5C0X - chains E and H of the 12 polymer chains in the assembly; structure by X-ray diffraction, 3.81 A resolution.

== Chain E ==
Molecule: Exosome complex component RRP42
Source organism: Saccharomyces cerevisiae S288c
Notes: fragment: Exosome complex component RRP42
UniProtKB: Q12277 (RRP42_YEAST); residue numbers follow UniProt; this construct covers 1-265
Chain sequence (267 residues; each row starts with the number of its first residue; numbers below 1 keep their minus sign (Gly-1 is residue -1)):
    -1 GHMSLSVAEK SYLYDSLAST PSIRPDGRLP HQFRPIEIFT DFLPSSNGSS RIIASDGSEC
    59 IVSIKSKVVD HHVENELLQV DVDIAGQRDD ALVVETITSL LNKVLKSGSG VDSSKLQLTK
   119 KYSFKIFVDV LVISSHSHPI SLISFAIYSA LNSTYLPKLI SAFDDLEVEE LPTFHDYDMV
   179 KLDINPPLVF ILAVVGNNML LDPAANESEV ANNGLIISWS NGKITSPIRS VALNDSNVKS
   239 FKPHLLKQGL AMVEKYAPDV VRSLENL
Sequence notes: expression tag (-1 to 0); engineered mutation Ile138 (Val in Q12277)

== Chain H ==
Molecule: Exosome complex component RRP4
Source organism: Saccharomyces cerevisiae S288c
Notes: fragment: Exosome complex component RRP4
UniProtKB: P38792 (RRP4_YEAST); numbering as in UniProt (aligned over 1-359)
Chain sequence (361 residues; numbered -1 to 359; the number before each row is that of its first residue; numbers below 1 keep their minus sign (Arg-1 is residue -1)):
    -1 RSMSEVITIT KRNGAFQNSS NLSYNNTGIS DDENDEEDIY MHDVNSASKS ESDSQIVTPG
    59 ELVTDDPIWM RGHGTYFLDN MTYSSVAGTV SRVNRLLSVI PLKGRYAPET GDHVVGRIAE
   119 VGNKRWKVDI GGKQHAVLML GSVNLPGGIL RRKSESDELQ MRSFLKEGDL LNAEVQSLFQ
   179 DGSASLHTRS LKYGKLRNGM FCQVPSSLIV RAKNHTHNLP GNITVVLGVN GYIWLRKTSQ
   239 MDLARDTPSA NNSSSIKSTG PTGAVSLNPS ITRLEEESSW QIYSDENDPS ISNNIRQAIC
   299 RYANVIKALA FCEIGITQQR IVSAYEASMV YSNVGELIEK NVMESIGSDI LTAEKMRGNG
   359 N
Not modelled in the structure: -1 to 1, 18-49, 246-275, 357-359
Sequence notes: expression tag (-1 to 0)
UniProt features mapped onto this chain:
  - modified residue: Ser2 (N-acetylserine), Ser28 (Phosphoserine), Ser268 (Phosphoserine)
  - mutagenesis: Leu136 (L136P: In RRP4-1; temperature-sensitive(ts) lethal mutation)

== How chain E and chain H interact ==
Contacting residue pairs (76):
  Ser2(E) - Arg115(H)  hydrogen bond (backbone-side chain)
  Leu3(E) - Arg115(H)
  Leu3(E) - Gly166(H)
  Ser4(E) - Arg115(H)
  Ser4(E) - Gly166(H)  hydrogen bond (backbone-backbone)
  Ser4(E) - Asp167(H)
  Ser4(E) - Leu168(H)
  Val5(E) - Lys164(H)
  Val5(E) - Asp283(H)
  Ala6(E) - Leu194(H)
  Ala6(E) - Asp283(H)
  Ala6(E) - Asn285(H)  hydrogen bond (backbone-side chain)
  Glu7(E) - Arg115(H)  salt bridge
  Glu7(E) - Leu168(H)
  Glu7(E) - Phe199(H)
  Glu7(E) - Trp232(H)
  Ser9(E) - Asn285(H)  hydrogen bond
  Tyr10(E) - Gly197(H)
  Tyr10(E) - Asn285(H)
  Tyr10(E) - Arg294(H)  hydrogen bond (backbone-side chain)
  Tyr10(E) - Ile297(H)
  Asp13(E) - Arg294(H)
  Ser14(E) - Arg294(H)
  Ser17(E) - Asn291(H)
  Ile21(E) - Asn291(H)
  Ile21(E) - Cys298(H)  hydrophobic
  Arg22(E) - Cys298(H)  hydrogen bond (backbone-side chain)
  Pro23(E) - Met198(H)  hydrophobic
  Pro23(E) - Cys298(H)
  Asp24(E) - Asn302(H)  hydrogen bond (backbone-side chain)
  Asp24(E) - Val332(H)
  Asp24(E) - Gly333(H)
  Asp24(E) - Ile336(H)
  Gly25(E) - Val332(H)
  Gly25(E) - Gly333(H)  hydrogen bond (backbone-backbone)
  Arg26(E) - Gly333(H)
  His29(E) - Val4(H)
  Gln30(E) - Glu3(H)  hydrogen bond (side chain-backbone)
  Gln30(E) - Val4(H)
  Phe31(E) - Val4(H)  hydrogen bond (backbone-backbone)
  Phe31(E) - Ile5(H)  hydrophobic
  Arg32(E) - Ile5(H)
  Pro33(E) - Thr6(H)
  Pro33(E) - Ile336(H)
  Pro33(E) - Glu337(H)
  Ile34(E) - Thr6(H)  hydrogen bond (backbone-backbone)
  Ile34(E) - Ile7(H)
  Ile34(E) - Thr8(H)  hydrogen bond (backbone-backbone)
  Glu35(E) - Thr8(H)
  Ile36(E) - Ile7(H)  hydrophobic
  Ile36(E) - Thr8(H)  hydrogen bond (backbone-backbone)
  Ile36(E) - Lys9(H)
  Ile36(E) - Arg10(H)  hydrogen bond (backbone-backbone)
  Phe37(E) - Arg10(H)
  Phe37(E) - Ala13(H)
  Phe37(E) - Phe14(H)
  Phe37(E) - Gln15(H)
  Phe37(E) - Asn16(H)
  Thr38(E) - Arg10(H)  hydrogen bond (backbone-backbone)
  Thr38(E) - Asn11(H)  hydrogen bond
  Thr38(E) - Gly12(H)  hydrogen bond (backbone-backbone)
  Asp39(E) - Gly12(H)  hydrogen bond (backbone-backbone)
  Phe40(E) - Ala13(H)
  Phe40(E) - Phe14(H)
  Arg49(E) - Phe14(H)  hydrogen bond (side chain-backbone)
  Arg49(E) - Gln15(H)
  Glu57(E) - Phe14(H)
  Ile59(E) - Phe14(H)  hydrophobic
  Tyr254(E) - Val4(H)
  Asp257(E) - Val4(H)
  Val258(E) - Val4(H)  hydrophobic
  Ser261(E) - Ile5(H)
  Ser261(E) - Ile7(H)
  Ser261(E) - Lys9(H)  hydrogen bond (backbone-side chain)
  Leu262(E) - Ile7(H)  hydrophobic
  Asn264(E) - Lys9(H)
Interface residues without a listed pair, chain E (40 interface residues in all): Leu11, Pro19
Interface residues without a listed pair, chain H (40 interface residues in all): Arg195, Asn196, Ile289, Ile293, Gln295

== Summary ==
Chain E and chain H each contribute 40 residues to their interface, with 20 hydrogen bonds and 1 salt bridge.
Polar pairs include Glu7(E)-Arg115(H), Ser2(E)-Arg115(H) and Ala6(E)-Asn285(H). From UniProt: one mutagenesis
site on chain H.
Here chain E is Exosome complex component RRP42 and chain H is Exosome complex component RRP4, both from
Saccharomyces cerevisiae S288c. Entry 5C0X (Structure of a 12-subunit nuclear exosome complex bound to
structured RNA) was determined by X-ray diffraction together with 5C0Y and 5C0W from the same study.
